Entry 7A6R (X-ray diffraction, 2.70 A resolution); this record covers chains A and C of the 4 polymer chains in the assembly.

Chain A (and C):
Molecule: 14-3-3 protein gamma
Organism: Homo sapiens
Notes: chain C of this document is another copy of the same molecule, construct and numbering; everything in this record applies to it too
UniProtKB: P61981 (1433G_HUMAN); residue numbers follow UniProt; this construct covers 1-234
Sequence (236 residues; each row starts with the number of its first residue; numbers below 1 keep their minus sign (Gly-1 is residue -1)):
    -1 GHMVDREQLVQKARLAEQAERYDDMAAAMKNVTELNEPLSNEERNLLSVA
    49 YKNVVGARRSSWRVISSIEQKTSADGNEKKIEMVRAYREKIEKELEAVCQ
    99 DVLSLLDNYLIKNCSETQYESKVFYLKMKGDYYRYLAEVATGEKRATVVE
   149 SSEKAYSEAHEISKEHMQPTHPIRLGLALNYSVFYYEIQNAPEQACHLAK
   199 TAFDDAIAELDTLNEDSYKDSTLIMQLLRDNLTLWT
Unresolved in the structure: -1 to 3, 71-74 (chain C: -1 to 1)
Construct notes: expression tag (-1 to 0)
Curated features (UniProtKB/Swiss-Prot):
  - site (Interaction with phosphoserine on interacting protein): Arg57, Arg132
  - modified residue: Met1 (N-acetylmethionine), Val2 (N-acetylvaline), Ser71 (Phosphoserine), Tyr133 (Phosphotyrosine), Thr145 (Phosphothreonine), Ser215 (Phosphoserine), Thr234 (Phosphothreonine)
  - natural variant: Glu15 (E15A: In DEE56; uncertain significance), Lys50 (K50Q: Found in an individual with autism; uncertain significance), Asp129 (D129E: In DEE56), Arg132 (R132C: In DEE56), Tyr133 (Y133S: Found in an individual with neurodevelopmental disorder)

How chain A and chain C interact:
Contacting residue pairs (39; chain A residue first):
  Gln6(A) with Lys77(C), hydrogen bond (side chain-backbone); Met81(C)
  Lys10(A) with Met81(C); Tyr85(C)
  Leu13(A) with Ile63(C); Ile66(C), hydrophobic; Val82(C), hydrophobic
  Ala14(A) with Tyr85(C)
  Gln16(A) with Val62(C); Ile66(C)
  Ala17(A) with Ser59(C), hydrogen bond (backbone-side chain); Ile63(C), hydrophobic
  Arg19(A) with Ser59(C); Tyr85(C), hydrogen bond; Lys88(C); Ile89(C); Glu92(C), salt bridge
  Asp22(A) with Tyr85(C), hydrogen bond; Lys88(C)
  Ser59(A) with Ala17(C), hydrogen bond (side chain-backbone); Arg19(C)
  Val62(A) with Gln16(C); Ala17(C)
  Ile63(A) with Leu13(C), hydrophobic; Ala17(C), hydrophobic
  Ile66(A) with Leu13(C), hydrophobic
  Lys77(A) with Gln6(C)
  Lys78(A) with Gln9(C)
  Met81(A) with Gln6(C); Gln9(C); Lys10(C); Leu13(C), hydrophobic
  Val82(A) with Leu13(C), hydrophobic
  Tyr85(A) with Ala14(C); Arg19(C), hydrogen bond; Asp22(C), hydrogen bond
  Lys88(A) with Asp22(C)
  Ile89(A) with Arg19(C)
  Glu92(A) with Arg19(C), salt bridge
Interface residues without a listed pair, chain A (23 interface residues in all): Gln9, Arg56, Asn75
Interface residues without a listed pair, chain C (22 interface residues in all): Glu5, Lys78

Overview:
The interface between chain A and chain C involves 23 residues on one side and 22 on the other; the contacts
include 7 hydrogen bonds and 2 salt bridges. Among the polar pairs are Arg19(A)-Glu92(C), Gln6(A)-Lys77(C) and
Ala17(A)-Ser59(C).
Both chains are 14-3-3 protein gamma (Homo sapiens). Entry 7A6R (Structure of 14-3-3 gamma in complex with
DAPK2 peptide containing the 14-3-3 binding motif) was determined by X-ray diffraction (same publication as
7A6Y).
